PDB entry 7BJF | X-ray diffraction, 1.40 A resolution | chains A and P

[Chain A]
Name: 14-3-3 protein sigma
Source organism: Homo sapiens
Reference sequence: P31947 (1433S_HUMAN); numbering as in UniProt (aligned over 1-248)
Sequence (253 residues; row label = number of the first residue in the row; numbers below 1 keep their minus sign (Gly-4 is residue -4)):
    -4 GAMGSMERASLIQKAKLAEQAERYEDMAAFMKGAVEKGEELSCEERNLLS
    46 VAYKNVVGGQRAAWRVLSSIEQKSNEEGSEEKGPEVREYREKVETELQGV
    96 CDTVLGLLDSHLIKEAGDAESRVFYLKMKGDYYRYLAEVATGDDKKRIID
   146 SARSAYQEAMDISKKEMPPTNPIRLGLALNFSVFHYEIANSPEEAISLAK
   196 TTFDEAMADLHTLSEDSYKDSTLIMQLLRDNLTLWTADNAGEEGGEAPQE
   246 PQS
Disordered / not traced: 232-248
Sequence notes: expression tag (-4 to 0)
Modified / non-standard residues: Cys38 (S-hydroxycysteine; CSO)
Ligand contacts: TZH ((5-methyl-2-nitro-phenyl) cyclobutanecarboxylate): Asn42, Val46, Lys122, Pro167, Ile168, Gly171, Ile219
UniProt features mapped onto this chain:
  - site (Interaction with phosphoserine on interacting protein): Arg56, Arg129
  - modified residue (Phosphoserine): Ser5, Ser74, Ser248
What the authors report for this chain:
  - binding site for TZH: Lys122

[Chain P]
Name: Transcription factor p65
Reference sequence: Q04206 (TF65_HUMAN); numbering as in UniProt (aligned over 39-51)
Sequence (13 residues; numbered 39 to 51; the number before each row is that of its first residue):
    39 EGRSAGSIPGRRS
Disordered / not traced: 39-42
Sequence notes: conflict Arg49 (Glu in Q04206)
Modified / non-standard residues: Ser45 (phosphoserine; SEP)
Ligand contacts: TZH ((5-methyl-2-nitro-phenyl) cyclobutanecarboxylate): Ile46, Gly48, Arg50, Ser51

[Interface between chain A and chain P]
Contacting residue pairs (29):
  Glu14(A) - Arg50(P)
  Glu14(A) - Ser51(P)  hydrogen bond
  Val46(A) - Gly48(P)
  Val46(A) - Arg49(P)
  Val46(A) - Arg50(P)
  Val46(A) - Ser51(P)
  Lys49(A) - Pro47(P)
  Lys49(A) - Gly48(P)
  Lys49(A) - Arg49(P)
  Asn50(A) - Arg49(P)  hydrogen bond (side chain-backbone)
  Gly53(A) - Arg49(P)
  Gly54(A) - Arg49(P)
  Arg56(A) - Ser45(P)
  Arg129(A) - Ser45(P)
  Tyr130(A) - Ser45(P)
  Gly171(A) - Ile46(P)
  Leu174(A) - Gly44(P)
  Leu174(A) - Ser45(P)
  Leu174(A) - Ile46(P)
  Asn175(A) - Ser45(P)
  Asn175(A) - Ile46(P)  hydrogen bond (side chain-backbone)
  Val178(A) - Gly44(P)
  Val178(A) - Ser45(P)
  Glu182(A) - Ala43(P)
  Leu222(A) - Pro47(P)
  Asn226(A) - Ala43(P)
  Asn226(A) - Gly44(P)  hydrogen bond (side chain-backbone)
  Leu229(A) - Ala43(P)
  Trp230(A) - Ala43(P)
Interface residues without a listed pair, chain A (23 interface residues in all): Tyr19, Leu43, Ser45, Lys122, Ile219

[In short]
23 residues of chain A and 9 residues of chain P are in contact; the contacts include 4 hydrogen bonds. Among
the polar pairs are Glu14(A)-Ser51(P), Asn50(A)-Arg49(P) and Asn175(A)-Ile46(P). Compound TZH is bound between
chain A and chain P. The paper reports a binding site for TZH at Lys122(A).
Here chain A is 14-3-3 protein sigma (Homo sapiens) and chain P is Transcription factor p65. Entry 7BJF
(14-3-3 sigma with RelA/p65 binding site pS45 and covalently bound TCF521-069) was determined by X-ray
diffraction, deposited together with 7BI3, 7BIQ, 7BIW, 7BIY, 7BJB, 7BJL and 54 further entries.
